PDB entry 1QTS | X-ray diffraction, 1.40 A resolution | chain A

# Chain A
Protein: Ap-2 clathrin adaptor alpha subunit (alpha-ADAPTIN C)
Organism: Mus musculus
Notes: fragment: c-terminal appendage (ear) residues 701-938
UniProt: P17427 (AP2A2_MOUSE); residues 692-938 here = UniProt positions 692-938
Chain sequence (247 residues; each row starts with the number of its first residue):
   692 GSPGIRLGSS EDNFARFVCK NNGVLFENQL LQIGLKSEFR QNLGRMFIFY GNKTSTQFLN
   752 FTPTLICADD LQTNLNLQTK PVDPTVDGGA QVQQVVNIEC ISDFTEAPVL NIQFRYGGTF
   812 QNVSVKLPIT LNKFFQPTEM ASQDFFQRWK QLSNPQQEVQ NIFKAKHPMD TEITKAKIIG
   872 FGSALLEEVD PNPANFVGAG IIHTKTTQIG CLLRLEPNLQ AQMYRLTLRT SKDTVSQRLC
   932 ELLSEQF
Differences from the reference sequence: conflict Gly-692 (Ser in P17427), Ser-693 (Ala in P17427), Pro-694 (Val in P17427), Gly-695 (Ala in P17427), Ile-696 (Pro in P17427), Arg-697 (Leu in P17427), Leu-698 (Ala in P17427), Gly-699 (Pro in P17427), Ser-700 (Gly in P17427)
Reported in the primary citation:
  - mutagenesis - F837A, R916A: decreased binding to AP180
  - mutagenesis - F837A: unchanged binding to amphiphysin
  - mutagenesis - F837A, F837A/R916A, R916A: unchanged binding to epsin
  - mutagenesis - F837A, F837A/R916A, R916A: unchanged binding to eps15
  - mutagenesis - F837A: unchanged binding to dynamin
  - mutagenesis - R905A: abolished binding to amphiphysin I and II
  - mutagenesis - F837A/R916A, R905A: abolished binding to AP180
  - mutagenesis - R905A: decreased binding to eps15
  - mutagenesis - R905A: decreased binding to epsin
  - mutagenesis - F837A/R905A: abolished binding to eps15
  - mutagenesis - F837A/R905A: abolished binding to epsin
  - mutagenesis - R916A: decreased binding to amphiphysin
  - mutagenesis - F837A/R916A, F837A/R905A: abolished binding to amphiphysin
  - mutagenesis - F837A/R905A: decreased binding to dynamin

# Summary
From the paper: F837A and R916A reduce binding to AP180; F837A/R916A and R905A abolish binding to AP180.
Chain A is Ap-2 clathrin adaptor alpha subunit (alpha-ADAPTIN C) (Mus musculus); the structure, Crystal
structure of the ap-2 clathrin adaptor alpha-appendage, was determined by X-ray diffraction, deposited
together with 1QTP.
